PDB entry 5L57 | X-ray diffraction, 2.69 A resolution | chain A

== Chain A ==
Protein: Isocitrate dehydrogenase [NADP] cytoplasmic
From: Homo sapiens
Notes: EC 1.1.1.42
UniProt: O75874 (IDHC_HUMAN); residues 1-414 here = UniProt positions 1-414
Amino-acid sequence (414 residues; each row starts with the number of its first residue):
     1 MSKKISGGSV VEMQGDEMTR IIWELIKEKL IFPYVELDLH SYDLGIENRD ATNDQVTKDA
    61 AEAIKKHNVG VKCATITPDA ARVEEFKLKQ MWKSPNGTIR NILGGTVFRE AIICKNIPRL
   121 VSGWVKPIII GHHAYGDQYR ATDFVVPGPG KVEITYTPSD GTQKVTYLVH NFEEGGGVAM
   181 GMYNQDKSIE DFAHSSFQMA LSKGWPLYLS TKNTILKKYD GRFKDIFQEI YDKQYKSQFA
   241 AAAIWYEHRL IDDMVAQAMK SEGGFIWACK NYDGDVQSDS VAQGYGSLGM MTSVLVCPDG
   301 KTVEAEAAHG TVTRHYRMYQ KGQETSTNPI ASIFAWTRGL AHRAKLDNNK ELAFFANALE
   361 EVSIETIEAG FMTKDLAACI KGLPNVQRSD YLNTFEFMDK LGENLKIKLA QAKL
Not modelled in the structure: 1-2, 163-165
Differences from the reference sequence: engineered mutation Ala-80 (Glu in O75874), Ala-81 (Lys in O75874), His-132 (Arg in O75874), Ala-240 (Glu in O75874), Ala-242 (Gln in O75874), Ala-243 (Lys in O75874)
Swiss-Prot annotation at these positions:
  - binding site (NADP(+)): Thr-75 to Thr-77, Arg-82, Lys-260, Gly-310 to His-315, Asn-328
  - binding site (substrate): Thr-77, Ser-94 to Arg-100, Arg-109, Lys-212
  - binding site (Mn(2+)): Asp-252, Asp-275, Asp-279
  - site (Critical for catalysis): Tyr-139, Lys-212
  - modified residue: Ser-2 (N-acetylserine), Tyr-42 (Phosphotyrosine), Lys-126 (N6-succinyllysine), Lys-224 (N6-acetyllysine), Lys-233 (N6-acetyllysine), Lys-321 (N6-acetyllysine), Ser-389 (Phosphoserine), Lys-400 (N6-succinyllysine)
Residues lining bound ligands:
  - 6N3 ((1R,5S)-3-[6-(3-methylbutoxy)-5-[[(1R,3S)-5-oxidanyl-2-adamantyl]carbamoyl]pyridin-2-yl]-3-azabicyclo[3.1.0]hexane-6-carboxylic acid): Ala-111, Arg-119, Leu-120, Trp-124, Ile-128, Ile-130, His-132, Ile-251, Asp-252, Val-255, Met-259, Trp-267, Cys-269, Val-281, Tyr-285, Met-291
  - NADPH (NDP; NADPH dihydro-nicotinamide-adenine-dinucleotide phosphate): Lys-72, Ala-74, Thr-75, Ile-76, Thr-77, Arg-82, Asn-96, Asp-279, Ser-280, Leu-288, Gly-289, Glu-306, Ala-307, His-309, Gly-310, Thr-311, Val-312, Thr-313, Arg-314, His-315, Ser-326, Thr-327, Asn-328, Asp-375

== In short ==
Chain A binds NADPH and compound 6N3. Curated annotation (UniProt) lists 12 NADP+-binding residues, 10
substrate-binding residues and 3 Mn2+-binding residues.
Chain A is Isocitrate dehydrogenase [NADP] cytoplasmic (Homo sapiens); the structure, Crystal structure of
Iso-citrate Dehydrogenase R132H in complex with a novel inhibitor (compound 13a), was determined by X-ray
diffraction.
